PDB entry 4N0J | X-ray diffraction, 1.90 A resolution | chain A

[Chain A]
Name: Lysozyme C
Organism: Gallus gallus
Notes: EC 3.2.1.17
Reference sequence: P00698 (LYSC_CHICK); residues 2-129 here correspond to UniProt positions 20-147 (UniProt number = residue number + 18)
Sequence (129 residues; row label = number of the first residue in the row):
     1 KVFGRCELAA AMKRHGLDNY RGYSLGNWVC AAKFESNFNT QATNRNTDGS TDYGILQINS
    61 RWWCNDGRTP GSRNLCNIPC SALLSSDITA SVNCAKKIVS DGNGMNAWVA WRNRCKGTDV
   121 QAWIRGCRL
Differences from the reference sequence: expression tag (1)
Modified / non-standard residues: K1 (N~2~,N~2~,N~6~,N~6~-tetramethyl-L-lysine; DM0); K13, K33, K96, K97, K116 (n-dimethyl-lysine; MLY)
Disulfide bonds: C6-C127, C30-C115, C64-C80, C76-C94
Bound ions: Mg2+ near E35 (its only coordinating residue here); Na+: S60, C64, S72, R73
Residues lining bound ligands:
  - T3Y (25,26,27,28-tetrahydroxypentacyclo[19.3.1.1~3,7~.1~9,13~.1~15,19~]octacosa-1(25),3(28),4,6,9(27),10,12,15(26),16,18,21,23-dodecaene-5,11,17,23-tetrasulfonic acid), molecule 1: K1, F3, E7, A10, A11, R14, H15, S86, D87
  - T3Y, molecule 2: Y23, N106, W111, R112, K116, G117
Curated features (UniProtKB/Swiss-Prot):
  - active site: E35, D52
  - binding site (substrate): D101
What the authors report for this chain:
  - binding site for T3Y: R14, K33, K96, N106, R112, K116
  - contacts within the chain: K13-D18, K13-L129, Y20-K96 (cation-pi contact), K97-D101
  - post-translational modification sites: K13, K33, K96, K97, K116
  - conformationally variable residues (side-chain flip): K116

[Summary]
Chain A binds compound T3Y. S60, C64, S72 and R73 coordinate Na+. UniProt lists active-site residues E35 and
D52 and substrate-binding residue D101. From the paper: a binding site for T3Y at R14, K33 and K96 among
others; modification sites K13, K33 and K96 among others.
Chain A is Lysozyme C (Gallus gallus); the structure, Crystal structure of dimethyllysine hen egg-white
lysozyme in complex with sclx4 at 1.9 A resolution, was determined by X-ray diffraction (same publication as
4PRU).
